PDB entry 8CLY | X-ray diffraction, 2.50 A resolution | chains AAA and BBB

== Chain AAA (and BBB) ==
Protein: Putative L-asparaginase II protein
Organism: Rhizobium etli
Notes: chain BBB of this document is another copy of the same molecule, construct and numbering; everything in this record applies to it too
UniProt: Q2KB35 (Q2KB35_RHIEC); residues 1-335 here = UniProt positions 1-335
Amino-acid sequence (341 residues; row label = number of the first residue in the row; numbers below 1 keep their minus sign (Gly-5 is residue -5)):
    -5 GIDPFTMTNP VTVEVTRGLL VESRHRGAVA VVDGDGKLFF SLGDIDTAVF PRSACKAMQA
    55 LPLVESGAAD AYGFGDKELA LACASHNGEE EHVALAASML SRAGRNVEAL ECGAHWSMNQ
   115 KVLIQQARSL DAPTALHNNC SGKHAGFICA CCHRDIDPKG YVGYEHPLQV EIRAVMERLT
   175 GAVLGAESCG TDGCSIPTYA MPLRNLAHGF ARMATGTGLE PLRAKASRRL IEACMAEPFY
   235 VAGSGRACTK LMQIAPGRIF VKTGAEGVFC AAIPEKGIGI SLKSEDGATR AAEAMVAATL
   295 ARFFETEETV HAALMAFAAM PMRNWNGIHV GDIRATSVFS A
Disordered / not traced: -5 to 1
Differences from the reference sequence: expression tag (-5 to 0)
Metal / ion sites: Zn2+: Cys134, Lys137, Cys188

== Interface between chain AAA and chain BBB ==
Pairs across the interface (94):
  Arg11(AAA) with Phe44(BBB); Arg46(BBB); Thr185(BBB), hydrogen bond (side chain-backbone); Asp186(BBB); Gly187(BBB)
  Gly12(AAA) with Cys183(BBB); Gly184(BBB)
  Leu14(AAA) with Phe44(BBB), hydrophobic; Ala194(BBB), hydrophobic
  Glu16(AAA) with Phe44(BBB); Arg46(BBB), salt bridge; Glu260(BBB); Lys277(BBB), hydrogen bond (backbone-side chain)
  Ser17(AAA) with Glu260(BBB), hydrogen bond; Lys277(BBB), hydrogen bond; Glu279(BBB); Asp280(BBB); Gly281(BBB)
  Arg18(AAA) with Glu279(BBB), hydrogen bond (backbone-backbone); Asp280(BBB)
  His19(AAA) with Asp280(BBB)
  Arg20(AAA) with Arg20(BBB)
  Phe44(AAA) with Arg11(BBB); Leu14(BBB), hydrophobic; Glu16(BBB)
  Arg46(AAA) with Arg11(BBB); Glu16(BBB), salt bridge
  Glu105(AAA) with Asn320(BBB), hydrogen bond (backbone-side chain)
  Cys106(AAA) with Trp319(BBB); Asn320(BBB)
  Gly107(AAA) with Asn320(BBB), hydrogen bond (backbone-side chain)
  Ala108(AAA) with Trp319(BBB)
  His109(AAA) with Trp319(BBB)
  Trp110(AAA) with Gln114(BBB); Ile118(BBB); Arg122(BBB)
  Gln114(AAA) with Trp110(BBB); Leu117(BBB)
  Leu117(AAA) with Leu117(BBB), hydrophobic
  Ile118(AAA) with Trp110(BBB); Leu117(BBB), hydrophobic
  Ala121(AAA) with Arg122(BBB), hydrogen bond (backbone-side chain)
  Arg122(AAA) with Trp110(BBB); Ala121(BBB), hydrogen bond (side chain-backbone); Leu124(BBB), hydrogen bond (side chain-backbone); Asp125(BBB), hydrogen bond (side chain-backbone)
  Leu124(AAA) with Arg122(BBB), hydrogen bond (backbone-side chain)
  Asp125(AAA) with Arg122(BBB), hydrogen bond (backbone-side chain)
  Asn132(AAA) with Trp319(BBB)
  Cys183(AAA) with Gly12(BBB)
  Gly184(AAA) with Gly12(BBB)
  Thr185(AAA) with Arg11(BBB), hydrogen bond (backbone-side chain); Asn318(BBB); Val324(BBB)
  Asp186(AAA) with Arg11(BBB); Asn318(BBB), hydrogen bond (backbone-side chain)
  Gly187(AAA) with Arg11(BBB); Asn318(BBB); Trp319(BBB)
  Ser189(AAA) with Asn318(BBB), hydrogen bond; Asn320(BBB), hydrogen bond; Ile322(BBB)
  Ala194(AAA) with Leu14(BBB), hydrophobic
  Glu260(AAA) with Glu16(BBB); Ser17(BBB), hydrogen bond; Arg284(BBB), salt bridge
  Lys277(AAA) with Glu16(BBB), hydrogen bond (side chain-backbone); Ser17(BBB), hydrogen bond
  Glu279(AAA) with Ser17(BBB); Arg18(BBB), hydrogen bond (backbone-backbone); Arg20(BBB), salt bridge
  Asp280(AAA) with Ser17(BBB); Arg18(BBB); His19(BBB); Asp280(BBB); Arg284(BBB), hydrogen bond (backbone-side chain)
  Gly281(AAA) with Ser17(BBB)
  Arg284(AAA) with Glu260(BBB), salt bridge; Asp280(BBB), hydrogen bond (side chain-backbone)
  Asn318(AAA) with Thr185(BBB); Asp186(BBB), hydrogen bond (side chain-backbone); Gly187(BBB); Ser189(BBB), hydrogen bond
  Trp319(AAA) with Cys106(BBB); Ala108(BBB); His109(BBB); Asn132(BBB); Gly187(BBB)
  Asn320(AAA) with Glu105(BBB), hydrogen bond (side chain-backbone); Cys106(BBB); Gly107(BBB), hydrogen bond (side chain-backbone); Ser189(BBB), hydrogen bond
  Ile322(AAA) with Ser189(BBB)
  Val324(AAA) with Thr185(BBB)
Interface residues without a listed pair, chain AAA (51 interface residues in all): Thr2, Leu13, Met112, Ala126, Asn133, Glu181, Ser182, Cys188, Thr192
Interface residues without a listed pair, chain BBB (49 interface residues in all): Thr2, Leu13, Met112, Ala126, Glu181, Ser182, Thr192

== Overview ==
51 residues of chain AAA and 49 residues of chain BBB are in contact; the contacts include 28 hydrogen bonds
and 5 salt bridges. Among the polar pairs are Glu16(AAA)-Arg46(BBB), Glu260(AAA)-Arg284(BBB) and
Glu279(AAA)-Arg20(BBB). The Zn2+ site is built by Cys134(AAA), Lys137(AAA) and Cys188(AAA).
Both chains are Putative L-asparaginase II protein (Rhizobium etli). Entry 8CLY (Crystal structure of
Rhizobium etli constitutive L-asparaginase ReAIV (tetragonal form R4tP)) was determined by X-ray diffraction
together with 8CLZ, 8COL and 8OSW from the same study.
